Entry 6R0N (X-ray diffraction, 2.10 A resolution); this record covers chains A and B.

# Chain A
Name: Nf-YB2
From: Arabidopsis thaliana
Reference sequence: A0A178UPH7 (A0A178UPH7_ARATH); numbering as in UniProt (aligned over 24-116)
Chain sequence (97 residues; numbered 20 to 116; the number before each row is that of its first residue):
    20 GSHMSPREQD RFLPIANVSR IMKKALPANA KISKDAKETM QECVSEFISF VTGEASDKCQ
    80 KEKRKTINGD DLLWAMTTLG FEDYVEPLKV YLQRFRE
Unresolved in the structure: 20-25
Sequence notes: expression tag (20-23)
What the authors report for this chain:
  - mutagenesis - E65R: abolished binding to AtNF-YA2
  - mutagenesis - E65R: decreased binding to CO

# Chain B
Name: Nf-YC3
From: Arabidopsis thaliana
Reference sequence: A0A178WGU5 (A0A178WGU5_ARATH); residue numbers follow UniProt; this construct covers 55-148
Chain sequence (95 residues; numbered 54 to 148; the number before each row is that of its first residue):
    54 MTQFKEIEKT TDFKNHSLPL ARIKKIMKAD EDVRMISAEA PVVFARACEM FILELTLRSW
   114 NHTEENKRRT LQKNDIAAAV TRTDIFDFLV DIVPR
Unresolved in the structure: 54-68
Sequence notes: initiating methionine (54)
What the authors report for this chain:
  - mutagenesis - D83R/D85R: abolished binding to CO
  - mutagenesis - D83R/D85R: decreased binding to AtNF-YA2

# Chain A / chain B interface
Contacting residue pairs - 102 pairs, chain A then chain B:
  Q28(A) - R75(B)  hydrogen bond (backbone-side chain)
  D29(A) - R75(B)  hydrogen bond (backbone-side chain)
  D29(A) - K78(B)
  R30(A) - K78(B)  hydrogen bond (side chain-backbone)
  R30(A) - I79(B)  hydrogen bond (side chain-backbone)
  R30(A) - K81(B)
  R30(A) - A82(B)
  F31(A) - R75(B)  hydrogen bond (backbone-side chain)
  L32(A) - R75(B)
  L32(A) - I76(B)  hydrophobic
  L32(A) - I79(B)  hydrophobic
  P33(A) - P72(B)
  N36(A) - S70(B)
  N36(A) - L71(B)
  V37(A) - I105(B)  hydrophobic
  I40(A) - L71(B)  hydrophobic
  I40(A) - I105(B)  hydrophobic
  I40(A) - L106(B)
  M41(A) - I105(B)  hydrophobic
  M41(A) - T109(B)
  K43(A) - L106(B)
  A44(A) - L106(B)  hydrophobic
  A44(A) - T109(B)
  A44(A) - L110(B)
  L45(A) - W113(B)  hydrophobic
  L45(A) - L124(B)  hydrophobic
  P46(A) - W113(B)
  N48(A) - R122(B)  hydrogen bond (backbone-side chain)
  A49(A) - W113(B)  hydrophobic
  A49(A) - R122(B)
  K50(A) - R122(B)  hydrogen bond (backbone-backbone)
  K50(A) - T123(B)
  K50(A) - L124(B)  hydrogen bond (backbone-backbone)
  I51(A) - T123(B)
  I51(A) - L124(B)
  S52(A) - T123(B)
  S52(A) - L124(B)  hydrogen bond (backbone-backbone)
  S52(A) - Q125(B)
  S52(A) - K126(B)
  D54(A) - K126(B)  salt bridge
  A55(A) - L124(B)
  A55(A) - Q125(B)
  A55(A) - K126(B)
  A55(A) - I129(B)
  M59(A) - L108(B)  hydrophobic
  M59(A) - T109(B)
  M59(A) - I129(B)  hydrophobic
  E61(A) - I145(B)
  C62(A) - F104(B)
  C62(A) - L142(B)  hydrophobic
  C62(A) - I145(B)  hydrophobic
  V63(A) - C101(B)  hydrophobic
  V63(A) - F104(B)  hydrophobic
  V63(A) - I105(B)  hydrophobic
  S64(A) - I79(B)
  F66(A) - A100(B)
  F66(A) - F104(B)  hydrophobic
  F66(A) - F141(B)  hydrophobic
  I67(A) - I79(B)  hydrophobic
  I67(A) - M80(B)  hydrophobic
  I67(A) - F97(B)
  I67(A) - C101(B)  hydrophobic
  S68(A) - I79(B)
  F69(A) - F141(B)  hydrophobic
  V70(A) - F97(B)  hydrophobic
  T71(A) - M80(B)
  T71(A) - V86(B)
  T71(A) - F97(B)
  G72(A) - D83(B)
  S75(A) - D85(B)
  Q79(A) - D85(B)
  K84(A) - R87(B)
  K84(A) - M88(B)  hydrogen bond (backbone-backbone)
  T85(A) - M88(B)
  T85(A) - S90(B)
  I86(A) - V86(B)  hydrophobic
  I86(A) - M88(B)  hydrogen bond (backbone-backbone)
  I86(A) - I89(B)
  I86(A) - S90(B)  hydrogen bond (backbone-backbone)
  I86(A) - A93(B)
  N87(A) - S90(B)
  L91(A) - A93(B)
  L91(A) - F97(B)  hydrophobic
  L92(A) - V96(B)  hydrophobic
  M95(A) - A100(B)  hydrophobic
  G99(A) - I138(B)
  F100(A) - I138(B)
  F100(A) - F141(B)  hydrophobic
  Y103(A) - M103(B)
  Y103(A) - F104(B)
  Y103(A) - E107(B)  hydrogen bond
  P106(A) - M103(B)  hydrophobic
  L107(A) - V96(B)
  L107(A) - R99(B)
  L107(A) - A100(B)
  L107(A) - M103(B)  hydrophobic
  Y110(A) - H69(B)
  Y110(A) - V95(B)
  Y110(A) - R99(B)
  L111(A) - V96(B)  hydrophobic
  F114(A) - V95(B)  hydrophobic
  R115(A) - E92(B)  salt bridge
Also at the interface, not in a pair above, chain A (54 interface residues in all): T58, E65, G88
Also at the interface, not in a pair above, chain B (48 interface residues in all): E102, F139, V146

# Summary
Chain A and chain B form an interface of 54 and 48 residues respectively; the contacts include 13 hydrogen
bonds and 2 salt bridges. Polar contacts include D54(A)-K126(B), R115(A)-E92(B) and Q28(A)-R75(B). The paper
reports that E65R of chain A abolishes binding to AtNF-YA2; E65R of chain A reduces binding to CO.
Chain A is Nf-YB2 and chain B is Nf-YC3, both from Arabidopsis thaliana; the structure, Histone fold domain of
AtNF-YB2/NF-YC3 in I2, was determined by X-ray diffraction, deposited together with 6R0L and 6R0M.
